PDB entry 1HUT | X-ray diffraction, 2.90 A resolution | chains D and H of the 3 polymer chains in the assembly

[Chain D]
Molecule: 15-nt DNA strand
Sequence (15 nucleotides; numbered 401 to 415; the number before each row is that of its first residue):
   401 GGTTGGTGTG GTTGG

[Chain H]
Molecule: ALPHA-Thrombin heavy chain
From: Homo sapiens
Notes: EC 3.4.21.5
UniProt: P00734 (THRB_HUMAN); the construct lacks a stretch of the UniProt sequence and is renumbered around it, so the offset changes along the chain: 16-36 = UniProt 364-384; 37-60 = UniProt 386-409; 61-77 = UniProt 419-435; 78-97 = UniProt 437-456; 7 more segments
Sequence (259 residues; numbered 16 to 247 plus 29 insertion-coded residues; 2 numbers in that range are skipped by the numbering (no residue carries them; nothing is unmodelled there); the number before each row is that of its first residue; a row labelled like 60A-60I holds insertion residues (60A, then the next letters in order)):
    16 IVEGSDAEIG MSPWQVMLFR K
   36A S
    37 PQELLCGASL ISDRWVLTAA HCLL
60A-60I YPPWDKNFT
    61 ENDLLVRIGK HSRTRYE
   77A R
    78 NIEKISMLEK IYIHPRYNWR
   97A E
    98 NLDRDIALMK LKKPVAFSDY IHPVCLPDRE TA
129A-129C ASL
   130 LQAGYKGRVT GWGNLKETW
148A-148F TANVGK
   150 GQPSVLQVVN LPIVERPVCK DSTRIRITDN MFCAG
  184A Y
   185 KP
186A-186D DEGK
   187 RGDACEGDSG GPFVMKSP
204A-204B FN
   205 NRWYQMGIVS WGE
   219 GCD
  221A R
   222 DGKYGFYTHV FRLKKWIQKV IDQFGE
Not modelled in the structure: 148A-148F
Disulfides: Cys42-Cys58, Cys168-Cys182, Cys191-Cys220
Swiss-Prot annotation at these positions:
  - region: Ala183 to Val200 (High affinity receptor-binding region which is also known as the TP508 peptide)
  - active site (Charge relay system): His57, Asp102, Ser195
  - glycosylation: Asn60G (N-linked (GlcNAc...) (complex) asparagine)

[How chain D and chain H interact]
Pairs across the interface (17; chain D residue first):
  DG401(D) - Arg75(H)  hydrogen bond to the base
  DG406(D) - Arg75(H)  hydrogen bond to the base
  DT407(D) - Ile24(H)  base contact
  DT407(D) - Lys70(H)  base contact
  DT407(D) - His71(H)  hydrogen bond to the base
  DT407(D) - Glu77(H)  hydrogen bond to the base
  DT407(D) - Ile79(H)  base contact
  DG408(D) - His71(H)  salt bridge to the phosphate
  DG408(D) - Arg75(H)  salt bridge to the phosphate
  DG408(D) - Tyr76(H)  base contact
  DG408(D) - Glu77(H)  phosphate contact
  DG408(D) - Arg77A(H)  hydrogen bond to the base
  DT409(D) - Arg77A(H)  sugar contact
  DT409(D) - Asn78(H)  sugar contact
  DT409(D) - Ile79(H)  base contact
  DT409(D) - Tyr117(H)  base contact
  DG410(D) - Arg77A(H)  hydrogen bond to the sugar
Also at the interface, not in a pair above, chain H (12 interface residues in all): Gly25, Ser72

[Summary]
Chain D and chain H form an interface of 6 and 12 residues respectively; the contacts include 6 hydrogen bonds
and 2 salt bridges. Polar contacts include DG401(D)-Arg75(H), DG406(D)-Arg75(H) and DT407(D)-His71(H). From
UniProt: 3 active-site residues on chain H.
Here chain D is a 15-nt DNA strand and chain H is ALPHA-Thrombin heavy chain (Homo sapiens). Entry 1HUT (The
structure of alpha-thrombin inhibited by a 15-mer single-stranded DNA aptamer) was determined by X-ray
diffraction.
